7ZG9 - chain A; structure by X-ray diffraction, 1.76 A resolution.

# Chain A
Protein: SEC14 cytosolic factor
Organism: Saccharomyces cerevisiae S288C
Reference sequence: P24280 (SEC14_YEAST); numbering as in UniProt; present here: 3-271, 276-301
Chain sequence (295 residues; row label = number of the first residue in the row; note: 4 numbers in that range are skipped by the numbering (no residue carries them; nothing is unmodelled there)):
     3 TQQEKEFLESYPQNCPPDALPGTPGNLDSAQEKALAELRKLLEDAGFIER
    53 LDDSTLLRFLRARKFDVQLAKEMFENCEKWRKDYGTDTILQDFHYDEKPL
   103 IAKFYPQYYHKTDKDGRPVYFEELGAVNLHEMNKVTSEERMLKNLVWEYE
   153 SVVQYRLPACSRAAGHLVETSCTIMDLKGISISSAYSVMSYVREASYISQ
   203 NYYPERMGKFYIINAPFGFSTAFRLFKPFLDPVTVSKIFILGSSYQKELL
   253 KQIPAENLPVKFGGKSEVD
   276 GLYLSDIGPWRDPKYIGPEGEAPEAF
Curated features (UniProtKB/Swiss-Prot):
  - cross-link (Glycyl lysine isopeptide (Lys-Gly)): Lys-42 (interchain with G-Cter in ubiquitin), Lys-84 (interchain with G-Cter in ubiquitin)
Ligand contacts: Himbacine (KO0): Tyr-107, Gln-109, Tyr-111, Tyr-122, Glu-124, Leu-147, Glu-150, Tyr-151, Val-154, Ser-173, Thr-175, Met-177, Tyr-193, Val-194, Ala-197, Ser-201, Arg-208, Met-209, Gly-210, Phe-212
What the authors report for this chain:
  - binding site for Himbacine: Tyr-122, Tyr-151, Ser-173, Met-209, Phe-212
  - contacts within the chain: Ser-173/Arg-208 (hydrogen bond)

# Overview
Chain A binds Himbacine. The paper reports a binding site for Himbacine at Tyr-122, Tyr-151 and Ser-173 among
others; contacts within the chain involving Ser-173 and Arg-208.
Chain A is SEC14 cytosolic factor (Saccharomyces cerevisiae S288C); the structure, Structure of yeast Sec14p
with himbacine, was determined by X-ray diffraction (same publication as 7ZGA, 7ZGB, 7ZGC and 7ZGD).
